Entry 3J0O (electron microscopy, 9.00 A resolution (very low resolution: no residue pairs are listed; an interface is given only as per-side residue counts)); this record covers chains a and X of the 30 polymer chains in the assembly.

== Chain a ==
Molecule: 40S ribosomal RNA fragment
From: Oryctolagus cuniculus
Sequence (48 nucleotides; numbered 541 to 588; the number before each row is that of its first residue):
   541 GGAGGGCAAGUCAUGGUGCCAGCAGCCGCGGUAAUUCCAGCUCCAAUA

== Chain X ==
Name: Ribosomal protein S30
From: Oryctolagus cuniculus
Chain sequence (68 residues; each row starts with the number of its first residue):
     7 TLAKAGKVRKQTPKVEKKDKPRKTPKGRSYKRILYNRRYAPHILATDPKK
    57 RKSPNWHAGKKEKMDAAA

== Interface between chain a and chain X ==
At this resolution (9 A) residue pairs are not listed: 22 residues of chain a and 28 of chain X lie at the interface.

== Overview ==
The interface between chain a and chain X involves 22 residues on one side and 28 on the other.
Chain a is 40S ribosomal RNA fragment and chain X is Ribosomal protein S30, both from Oryctolagus cuniculus;
the structure, Core of mammalian 80S pre-ribosome in complex with tRNAs fitted to a 9A cryo-EM map: classic
..., was determined by electron microscopy, deposited together with 3J0L and 3J0P.
